9BQ3 - chains A and N of the 7 polymer chains in the assembly; structure by electron microscopy, 2.80 A resolution.

[Chain A]
Molecule: Guanine nucleotide-binding protein G(s) subunit alpha isoforms short
From: Homo sapiens
UniProtKB: P63092 (GNAS2_HUMAN); residues 1-394 here = UniProt positions 1-394
Sequence (394 residues; numbered 1 to 394; the number before each row is that of its first residue):
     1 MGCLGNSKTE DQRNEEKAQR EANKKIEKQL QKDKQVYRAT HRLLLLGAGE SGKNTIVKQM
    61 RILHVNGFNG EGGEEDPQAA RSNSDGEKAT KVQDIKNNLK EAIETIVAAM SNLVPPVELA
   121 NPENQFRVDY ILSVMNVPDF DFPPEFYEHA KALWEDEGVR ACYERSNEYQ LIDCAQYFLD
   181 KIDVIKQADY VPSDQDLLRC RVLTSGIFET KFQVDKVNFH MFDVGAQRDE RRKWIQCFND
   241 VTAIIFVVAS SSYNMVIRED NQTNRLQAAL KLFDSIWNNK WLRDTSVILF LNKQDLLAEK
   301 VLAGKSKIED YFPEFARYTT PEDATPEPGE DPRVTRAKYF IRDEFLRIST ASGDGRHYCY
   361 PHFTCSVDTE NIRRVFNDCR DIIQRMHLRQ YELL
Unresolved in the structure: 1-10, 61-203, 253-262
Differences from the reference sequence: engineered mutation Asn54 (Ser in P63092), Ala226 (Gly in P63092), Ala268 (Glu in P63092), Lys271 (Asn in P63092), Asp274 (Lys in P63092), Lys280 (Arg in P63092), Asp284 (Thr in P63092), Thr285 (Ile in P63092), Ser366 (Ala in P63092)

[Chain N]
Molecule: Nanobody 35
From: Lama glama
Notes: antibody fragment or engineered binder
Sequence (138 residues; numbered 1 to 138; the number before each row is that of its first residue):
     1 QVQLQESGGG LVQPGGSLRL SCAASGFTFS NYKMNWVRQA PGKGLEWVSD ISQSGASISY
    61 TGSVKGRFTI SRDNAKNTLY LQMNSLKPED TAVYYCARCP APFTRDCFDV TSTTYAYRGQ
   121 GTQVTVSSHH HHHHEPEA
Unresolved in the structure: 129-138
Cystine bridges: Cys22-Cys96, Cys99-Cys107

[How chain A and chain N interact]
Residue-residue contacts (30):
  Asp229(A) - Ser112(N)
  Asp229(A) - Thr113(N)  hydrogen bond (side chain-backbone)
  Glu230(A) - Asp109(N)
  Glu230(A) - Thr114(N)
  Arg231(A) - Asp109(N)  hydrogen bond (backbone-side chain)
  Arg232(A) - Pro100(N)
  Arg232(A) - Phe108(N)
  Arg232(A) - Asp109(N)  salt bridge
  Thr263(A) - Lys43(N)
  Thr263(A) - Glu46(N)
  Asn264(A) - Thr61(N)
  Gln267(A) - Trp47(N)
  Lys271(A) - Trp47(N)
  Lys271(A) - Asp50(N)  salt bridge
  Leu272(A) - Phe108(N)  hydrophobic
  Ser275(A) - Asp106(N)
  Ser275(A) - Cys107(N)  hydrogen bond (side chain-backbone)
  Ser275(A) - Phe108(N)
  Ile276(A) - Phe108(N)
  Asn278(A) - Arg105(N)
  Asn278(A) - Asp106(N)
  Asn279(A) - Asp106(N)  hydrogen bond
  Asn279(A) - Phe108(N)
  Arg283(A) - Arg105(N)
  Asp310(A) - Ser63(N)
  Tyr311(A) - Gly62(N)
  Tyr311(A) - Ser63(N)
  Pro313(A) - Gly62(N)
  Glu314(A) - Lys65(N)  salt bridge
  Ser352(A) - Arg105(N)  hydrogen bond
Also at the interface, not in a pair above, chain A (21 interface residues in all): Arg228, Lys280
Also at the interface, not in a pair above, chain N (19 interface residues in all): Tyr115, Tyr117

[In short]
Chain A and chain N form an interface of 21 and 19 residues respectively; the contacts include 5 hydrogen
bonds and 3 salt bridges. Polar pairs include Arg232(A)-Asp109(N), Lys271(A)-Asp50(N) and Glu314(A)-Lys65(N).
Here chain A is Guanine nucleotide-binding protein G(s) subunit alpha isoforms short (Homo sapiens) and chain
N is Nanobody 35 (Lama glama). Entry 9BQ3 (Human Amylin2 Receptor in Complex with Gs and Cagrilintide) was
determined by electron microscopy together with 9BLB, 9BLC, 9BLW, 9BP3, 9BTW, 9BUB and 3 further entries from
the same study.
